9K0E - chains G and B of the 12 polymer chains in the assembly; structure by electron microscopy, 2.80 A resolution.

[Chain G (and B)]
Molecule: Amyloid-beta A4 protein
Notes: chain B of this document is another copy of the same molecule, construct and numbering; everything in this record applies to it too
UniProt: B4DMD5 (B4DMD5_HUMAN); residues 1-42 here correspond to UniProt positions 524-565 (UniProt number = residue number + 523)
Chain sequence (42 residues; row label = number of the first residue in the row):
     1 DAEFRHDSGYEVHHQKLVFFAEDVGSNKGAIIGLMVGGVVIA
Disordered / not traced: 1-10

[Interface between chain G and chain B]
Pairs across the interface - 11 pairs, chain G then chain B:
  K16(G) - A42(B)  hydrogen bond (side chain-backbone)
  V18(G) - I41(B)  hydrophobic
  F20(G) - V39(B)  hydrophobic
  V24(G) - V39(B)
  G25(G) - G37(B)
  G25(G) - G38(B)  hydrogen bond (backbone-backbone)
  N27(G) - V36(B)  hydrogen bond (side chain-backbone)
  N27(G) - G37(B)
  I32(G) - V36(B)  hydrophobic
  L34(G) - L34(B)  hydrophobic
  G37(G) - N27(B)
Other interface residues (no listed pair), chain G (10 interface residues in all): V36
Other interface residues (no listed pair), chain B (9 interface residues in all): I32

[Summary]
10 residues of chain G and 9 residues of chain B are in contact, with 3 hydrogen bonds. Among the polar pairs
are K16(G)-A42(B), N27(G)-V36(B) and G25(G)-G38(B).
Chain G and chain B are both Amyloid-beta A4 protein; the structure, Cryo-EM structure of Amyloid-beta42-4b
polymorph 2, was determined by electron microscopy (same publication as 9K0D and 9K0F).
